PDB entry 6XB1 | X-ray diffraction, 1.80 A resolution | chain A

# Chain A
Protein: 3C-like proteinase
Source organism: Severe acute respiratory syndrome coronavirus 2
Notes: EC 3.4.22.69
UniProt: P0DTD1 (R1AB_SARS2); residues 1-306 here correspond to UniProt positions 3264-3569 (UniProt number = residue number + 3263)
Chain sequence (306 residues; row label = number of the first residue in the row):
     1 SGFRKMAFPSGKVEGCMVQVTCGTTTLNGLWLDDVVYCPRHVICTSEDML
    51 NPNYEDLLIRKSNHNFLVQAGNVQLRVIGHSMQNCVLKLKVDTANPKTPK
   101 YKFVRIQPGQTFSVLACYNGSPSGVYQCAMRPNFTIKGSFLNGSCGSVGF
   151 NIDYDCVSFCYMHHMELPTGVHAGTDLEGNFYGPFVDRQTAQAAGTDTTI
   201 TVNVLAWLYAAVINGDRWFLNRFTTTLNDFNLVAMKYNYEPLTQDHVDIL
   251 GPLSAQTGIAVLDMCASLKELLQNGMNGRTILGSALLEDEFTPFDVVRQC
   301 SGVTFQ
Glycans and other covalent adducts: 1-ethyl-pyrrolidine-2,5-dione (NEN) linked to Cys156
Modified positions: Cys145 (S-hydroperoxycysteine; 2CO)
Residues lining bound ligands: 1-ethyl-pyrrolidine-2,5-dione (NEN): Lys100, Tyr101, Lys102
UniProt features mapped onto this chain:
  - active site: His41 (For 3CL-PRO activity)
  - site: Gln306 (Cleavage)
  - cross-link (Glycyl lysine isopeptide (Lys-Gly)): Lys5 (interchain with G-Cter in ubiquitin), Lys90 (interchain with G-Cter in ubiquitin)
What the authors report for this chain:
  - binding site for 1-ethyl-pyrrolidine-2,5-dione: Cys156
  - catalytic residues: His41 (citing earlier work)

# In short
1-ethyl-pyrrolidine-2,5-dione is covalently linked to Cys156. From UniProt: active-site residue His41. The
paper reports the catalytic residue His41; a binding site for 1-ethyl-pyrrolidine-2,5-dione at Cys156.
Chain A is 3C-like proteinase (Severe acute respiratory syndrome coronavirus 2); the structure, Room
temperature X-ray crystallography reveals catalytic cysteine in the SARS-CoV-2 3CL Mpro is highly reactive:
Insights ..., was determined by X-ray diffraction, deposited together with 6XHU, 6XB0 and 6XB2.
